Entry 3T1A (X-ray diffraction, 2.40 A resolution); this record covers chains A and B.

# Chain A (and B)
Name: Reverse Transcriptase
Source organism: HIV-1 M:B_HXB2R
Notes: EC 2.7.7.49, 2.7.7.7, 3.1.26.13; chain B of this document is another copy of the same molecule, construct and numbering; everything in this record applies to it too
Reference sequence: P04585 (POL_HV1H2); residues 1-560 here correspond to UniProt positions 588-1147 (UniProt number = residue number + 587)
Chain sequence (563 residues; numbered -2 to 560; the number before each row is that of its first residue; numbers below 1 keep their minus sign (Met-2 is residue -2)):
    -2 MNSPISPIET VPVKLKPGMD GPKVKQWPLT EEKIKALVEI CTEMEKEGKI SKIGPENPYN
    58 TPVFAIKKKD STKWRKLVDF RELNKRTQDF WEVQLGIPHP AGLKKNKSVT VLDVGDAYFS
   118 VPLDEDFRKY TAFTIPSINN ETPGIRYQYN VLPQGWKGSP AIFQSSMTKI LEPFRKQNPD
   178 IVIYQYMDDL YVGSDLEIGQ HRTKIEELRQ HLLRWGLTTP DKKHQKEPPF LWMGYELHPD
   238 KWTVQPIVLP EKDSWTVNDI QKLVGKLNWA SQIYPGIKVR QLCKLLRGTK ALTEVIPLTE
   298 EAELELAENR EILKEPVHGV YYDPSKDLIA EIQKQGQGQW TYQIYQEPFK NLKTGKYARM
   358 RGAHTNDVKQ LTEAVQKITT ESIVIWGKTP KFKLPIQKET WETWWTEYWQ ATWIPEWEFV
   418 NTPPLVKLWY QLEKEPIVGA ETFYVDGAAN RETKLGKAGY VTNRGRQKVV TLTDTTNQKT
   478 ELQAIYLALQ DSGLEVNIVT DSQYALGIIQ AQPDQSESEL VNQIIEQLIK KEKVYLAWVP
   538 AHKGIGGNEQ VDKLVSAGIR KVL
Not modelled in the structure: -2 to -1, 65-68, 558-560 (chain B: -2 to 5, 65-68, 216-230, 357-360, 429-560)
Construct notes: expression tag (-2 to 0); engineered mutation Asn103 (Lys690 in P04585)
Small-molecule neighbours: 5MA (1-(2,5-dichloro-3-{[5-chloro-1-(2H-pyrazolo[3,4-b]pyridin-3-ylmethyl)-1H-benzotriazol-4-yl]oxy}phenyl)methanamine): Pro95, Leu100, Lys101, Lys102, Asn103, Val106, Val108, Val179, Tyr181, Tyr188, Val189, Gly190, Pro225, Phe227, Trp229, Leu234, His235, Pro236, Tyr318
UniProt features mapped onto this chain:
  - region: Phe227 to His235 (RT 'primer grip')
  - motif: Trp398 to Trp414 (Tryptophan repeat motif)
  - binding site (Mg(2+)): Asp110, Asp185, Asp186, Asp443, Glu478, Asp498, Asp549
  - site: Trp401 (Essential for RT p66/p51 heterodimerization), Trp414 (Essential for RT p66/p51 heterodimerization), Phe440, Tyr441 (Cleavage), Leu560 (Cleavage)

# How chain A and chain B interact
Residue-residue contacts - 111 pairs, chain A then chain B:
  Val8(A) - Pro52(B)
  Val8(A) - Glu53(B)
  Pro9(A) - Glu53(B)
  Gln85(A) - Glu53(B)  hydrogen bond (side chain-backbone)
  Asp86(A) - Lys20(B)  salt bridge
  Asp86(A) - Pro55(B)
  Phe87(A) - Pro52(B)
  Phe87(A) - Pro55(B)
  Trp88(A) - Pro52(B)  hydrogen bond (backbone-backbone)
  Trp88(A) - Asn54(B)
  Trp88(A) - Pro55(B)
  Trp88(A) - Asn57(B)
  Trp88(A) - Thr131(B)
  Trp88(A) - Arg143(B)
  Gln91(A) - Asn137(B)
  Gln91(A) - Pro140(B)
  Leu92(A) - Asn137(B)
  Gly93(A) - Asn137(B)  hydrogen bond (backbone-side chain)
  Ile94(A) - Asn137(B)
  Pro95(A) - Asn136(B)
  Pro95(A) - Asn137(B)
  His96(A) - Asn136(B)  hydrogen bond (backbone-side chain)
  Gly99(A) - Asn136(B)
  Ala158(A) - Pro52(B)
  Gln161(A) - Pro140(B)
  Ser162(A) - Pro52(B)
  Thr165(A) - Pro140(B)
  Arg172(A) - Thr139(B)
  Tyr181(A) - Glu138(B)
  Gln182(A) - Glu138(B)
  Gln182(A) - Pro140(B)
  Arg358(A) - Gln394(B)
  Arg358(A) - Glu396(B)  salt bridge
  Glu370(A) - Gln394(B)
  Gln373(A) - Thr397(B)
  Gln373(A) - Trp401(B)  hydrogen bond
  Thr376(A) - Thr400(B)
  Thr376(A) - Trp401(B)
  Ile380(A) - Pro25(B)  hydrophobic
  Ile380(A) - Leu26(B)
  Ile380(A) - Thr27(B)
  Val381(A) - Pro25(B)  hydrophobic
  Val381(A) - Ile135(B)
  Val381(A) - Asn136(B)  hydrogen bond (backbone-backbone)
  Ile382(A) - Ile135(B)
  Ile382(A) - Asn136(B)
  Trp383(A) - Ile135(B)
  Gly384(A) - Thr27(B)
  Gly384(A) - Glu28(B)  hydrogen bond (backbone-backbone)
  Gly384(A) - Ile135(B)
  Thr386(A) - Trp401(B)
  Trp402(A) - Lys331(B)  hydrogen bond (backbone-side chain)
  Trp402(A) - Asp364(B)
  Tyr405(A) - Lys331(B)  hydrogen bond (backbone-side chain)
  Trp406(A) - Lys331(B)
  Trp406(A) - Pro392(B)  hydrophobic
  Trp406(A) - Val417(B)
  Trp406(A) - Asn418(B)
  Trp406(A) - Thr419(B)
  Gln407(A) - Lys331(B)  hydrogen bond (backbone-side chain)
  Gln407(A) - Pro392(B)
  Gln407(A) - Ile393(B)
  Gln407(A) - Gln394(B)
  Ala408(A) - Lys331(B)
  Ala408(A) - Trp337(B)  hydrophobic
  Ala408(A) - Asp364(B)
  Ala408(A) - Pro392(B)  hydrogen bond (backbone-backbone)
  Ala408(A) - Ile393(B)
  Thr409(A) - Asp364(B)  hydrogen bond (backbone-side chain)
  Trp410(A) - Asn363(B)
  Trp410(A) - Val365(B)  hydrophobic
  Trp410(A) - Trp401(B)
  Pro412(A) - Trp401(B)  hydrophobic
  Pro433(A) - Asn255(B)
  Pro433(A) - Leu289(B)  hydrophobic
  Pro433(A) - Thr290(B)
  Ile434(A) - Thr290(B)
  Val435(A) - Thr290(B)
  Thr439(A) - Ala288(B)
  Thr439(A) - Leu289(B)  hydrogen bond (side chain-backbone)
  Tyr441(A) - Gln258(B)
  Tyr441(A) - Lys287(B)  hydrogen bond (side chain-backbone)
  Tyr441(A) - Leu289(B)
  Val458(A) - Thr286(B)
  Thr459(A) - Thr286(B)  hydrogen bond (backbone-side chain)
  Asn460(A) - Thr286(B)
  Asn460(A) - Lys287(B)
  Asn460(A) - Ala288(B)
  Val496(A) - Leu289(B)  hydrophobic
  Gln500(A) - Pro420(B)
  Gln500(A) - Leu422(B)
  Gln500(A) - Trp426(B)
  Leu503(A) - Leu422(B)  hydrophobic
  Gln507(A) - Pro421(B)
  Tyr532(A) - Asn255(B)  hydrogen bond
  Tyr532(A) - Leu289(B)  hydrophobic
  Trp535(A) - Leu422(B)  hydrophobic
  Trp535(A) - Trp426(B)  hydrophobic
  Val536(A) - Gln258(B)
  Pro537(A) - Gly262(B)
  Pro537(A) - Asn265(B)
  Lys540(A) - Asn265(B)
  Gly541(A) - Leu283(B)
  Ile542(A) - Val261(B)  hydrophobic
  Ile542(A) - Leu283(B)  hydrophobic
  Gly543(A) - Leu283(B)  hydrogen bond (backbone-backbone)
  Gly543(A) - Gly285(B)
  Gly544(A) - Gly285(B)  hydrogen bond (backbone-backbone)
  Gly544(A) - Thr286(B)
  Gln547(A) - Gly285(B)
  Gln547(A) - Thr286(B)
Other interface residues (no listed pair), chain A (69 interface residues in all): Leu100, Lys101, Ile159, Ile180, Thr377, Glu404, Asn494, Gly504, Ala534
Other interface residues (no listed pair), chain B (55 interface residues in all): Tyr56, Val254, Cys280, Leu368, Tyr405, Lys424

# In short
69 residues of chain A and 55 residues of chain B are in contact, with 18 hydrogen bonds and 2 salt bridges.
Polar contacts include Asp86(A)-Lys20(B), Arg358(A)-Glu396(B) and Gln85(A)-Glu53(B). Chain A binds compound
5MA. From UniProt: 7 Mg2+-binding residues on chain A.
Both chains are Reverse Transcriptase (HIV-1 M:B_HXB2R). Entry 3T1A (Crystal Structure of HIV-1 Reverse
Transcriptase (K103N mutant) in Complex with Inhibitor M05) was determined by X-ray diffraction (same
publication as 3T19).
